Entry 9F5X (electron microscopy, 2.82 A resolution); this record covers chains 1M and 1Q of the 95 polymer chains in the assembly.

[Chain 1M]
Protein: MPP-Beta
From: Chlamydomonas reinhardtii
UniProtKB: A8J5P7 (A8J5P7_CHLRE); numbering as in UniProt (aligned over 1-495)
Chain sequence (495 residues; each row starts with the number of its first residue):
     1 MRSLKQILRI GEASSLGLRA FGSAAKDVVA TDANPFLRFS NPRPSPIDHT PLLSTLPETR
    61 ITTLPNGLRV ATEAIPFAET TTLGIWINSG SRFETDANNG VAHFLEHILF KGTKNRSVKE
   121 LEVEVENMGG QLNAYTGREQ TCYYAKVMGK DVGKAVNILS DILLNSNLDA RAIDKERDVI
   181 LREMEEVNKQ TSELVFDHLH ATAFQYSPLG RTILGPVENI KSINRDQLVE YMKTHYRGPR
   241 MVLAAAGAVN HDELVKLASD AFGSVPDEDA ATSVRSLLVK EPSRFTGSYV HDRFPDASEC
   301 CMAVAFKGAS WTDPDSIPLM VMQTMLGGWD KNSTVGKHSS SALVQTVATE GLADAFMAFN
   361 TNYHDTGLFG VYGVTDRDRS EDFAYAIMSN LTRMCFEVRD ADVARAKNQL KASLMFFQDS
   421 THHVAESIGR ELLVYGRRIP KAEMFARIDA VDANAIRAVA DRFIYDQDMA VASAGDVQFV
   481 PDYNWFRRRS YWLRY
Unresolved in the structure: 1-31

[Chain 1Q]
Protein: Alpha-MPP
From: Chlamydomonas reinhardtii
UniProtKB: A8IKI9 (A8IKI9_CHLRE); residue numbers follow UniProt; this construct covers 1-485
Chain sequence (485 residues; row label = number of the first residue in the row):
     1 MLGSSTSQLA PAMVRSIASS AAASTAAPVL AAKSGGLLAS VFGMGGGRVE VPLSEKLPAV
    61 TEPPRTSTPA TKPIVQTSSL RSGVKVASIN TVSPISSLVL FVEGGAAAET PATAGASKVL
   121 EVAAFKATAN RSTFRLTREL EKIGATSFAR AGRDHVAFGV DATRLNQLEA LEILADAVVN
   181 ARYTYWEVRD SLDAVKEQLA AQLRNPLTAV NEVLHRTAFE GGLGHSLVVD PSVVDGFTNE
   241 TLKEYVHSIM APSRVVLAAS GVDHAELTAL ATPLLNLHGN AHPAPQSRYV GGAMNIIAPT
   301 SSLTYVGLAF EAKGGAGDIK SSAAASVVKA LLDEARPTMP YQRKEHEVFT SVNPFAFAYK
   361 GTGLVGVVAS GAPGKAGKVV DALTAKVQSL AKGVTDVQLA TAKNMALGEL RASVATAPGL
   421 AAAVGSSVLA TGKFSANEVA AALSGLTAAD VTSYVNAMIK TAPTFVTYGN LSSLPRVDSI
   481 AKRFA
Unresolved in the structure: 1-44

[Interface between chain 1M and chain 1Q]
Pairs across the interface (128):
  Ala33(1M) - Asn130(1Q)
  Pro35(1M) - Glu172(1Q)
  Pro35(1M) - Pro273(1Q)
  Pro35(1M) - Leu274(1Q)
  Phe36(1M) - Asn130(1Q)
  Phe36(1M) - Arg131(1Q)  hydrogen bond (backbone-side chain)
  Phe36(1M) - Glu172(1Q)
  Phe36(1M) - Ala175(1Q)
  Phe36(1M) - Asp176(1Q)
  Phe36(1M) - Asn180(1Q)
  Phe36(1M) - Leu274(1Q)
  Leu37(1M) - Arg131(1Q)
  Leu37(1M) - Arg135(1Q)
  Leu37(1M) - Glu172(1Q)  hydrogen bond (backbone-side chain)
  Arg38(1M) - Glu172(1Q)  hydrogen bond (backbone-side chain)
  Phe39(1M) - Glu169(1Q)
  Phe39(1M) - Glu172(1Q)
  Phe39(1M) - Leu270(1Q)  hydrophobic
  Ser40(1M) - Arg131(1Q)
  Ser40(1M) - Arg135(1Q)  hydrogen bond (backbone-side chain)
  Ser40(1M) - Glu139(1Q)  hydrogen bond
  Asn41(1M) - Glu139(1Q)
  Asn41(1M) - Lys142(1Q)  hydrogen bond
  Pro42(1M) - Arg135(1Q)
  Pro42(1M) - Glu139(1Q)
  Arg43(1M) - Lys142(1Q)  hydrogen bond (backbone-side chain)
  Asp48(1M) - Leu165(1Q)
  His49(1M) - Leu165(1Q)
  Thr50(1M) - Pro63(1Q)
  Leu52(1M) - Pro94(1Q)  hydrophobic
  Leu52(1M) - Arg164(1Q)
  Leu52(1M) - Leu165(1Q)  hydrophobic
  Leu53(1M) - Pro63(1Q)  hydrophobic
  Leu53(1M) - Arg65(1Q)  hydrogen bond (backbone-side chain)
  Ser54(1M) - Pro63(1Q)
  Ser54(1M) - Pro64(1Q)  hydrogen bond (side chain-backbone)
  Ser54(1M) - Arg65(1Q)
  Ser54(1M) - Thr66(1Q)  hydrogen bond (backbone-backbone)
  Thr55(1M) - Thr66(1Q)
  Leu56(1M) - Arg65(1Q)  hydrogen bond (backbone-side chain)
  Glu58(1M) - Arg65(1Q)  salt bridge
  Pro76(1M) - Val92(1Q)
  Phe77(1M) - Pro69(1Q)
  Phe77(1M) - Thr71(1Q)
  Phe77(1M) - Lys72(1Q)
  Phe77(1M) - Pro73(1Q)
  Glu79(1M) - Arg411(1Q)  salt bridge
  His103(1M) - Tyr341(1Q)
  Glu106(1M) - Tyr341(1Q)
  His107(1M) - Tyr341(1Q)
  Phe110(1M) - Met339(1Q)
  Phe110(1M) - Pro340(1Q)  hydrophobic
  Lys111(1M) - Tyr341(1Q)  hydrogen bond (side chain-backbone)
  Lys111(1M) - Arg343(1Q)
  Leu121(1M) - Met339(1Q)
  Glu122(1M) - Arg336(1Q)
  Glu122(1M) - Thr338(1Q)  hydrogen bond
  Glu122(1M) - Met339(1Q)
  Glu122(1M) - Gln342(1Q)
  Val125(1M) - Thr338(1Q)
  Val125(1M) - Met339(1Q)  hydrophobic
  Glu126(1M) - Arg336(1Q)  salt bridge
  Glu126(1M) - Thr338(1Q)
  Glu126(1M) - Thr401(1Q)
  Glu126(1M) - Met405(1Q)
  Asn127(1M) - Thr401(1Q)  hydrogen bond
  Asn127(1M) - Asn404(1Q)  hydrogen bond (backbone-side chain)
  Gly129(1M) - Arg336(1Q)
  Gln131(1M) - Thr338(1Q)
  Leu132(1M) - Thr338(1Q)  hydrogen bond (backbone-backbone)
  Leu132(1M) - Met339(1Q)
  Leu132(1M) - Pro340(1Q)
  Asn133(1M) - Pro340(1Q)
  Ala134(1M) - Pro340(1Q)
  Met148(1M) - Gly408(1Q)
  Met148(1M) - Arg411(1Q)
  Lys150(1M) - Asn404(1Q)  hydrogen bond
  Lys175(1M) - Glu345(1Q)  salt bridge
  Glu176(1M) - Arg343(1Q)  salt bridge
  Val179(1M) - Arg343(1Q)
  Trp311(1M) - Val51(1Q)
  Thr312(1M) - Glu50(1Q)
  Thr312(1M) - Val51(1Q)
  Thr312(1M) - Pro52(1Q)
  Pro314(1M) - Gly47(1Q)
  Pro314(1M) - Arg48(1Q)
  Pro314(1M) - Val49(1Q)
  Asn332(1M) - Gln198(1Q)  hydrogen bond (backbone-side chain)
  Thr334(1M) - Lys126(1Q)  hydrogen bond
  Val335(1M) - Thr137(1Q)
  His338(1M) - Thr133(1Q)
  His338(1M) - Phe134(1Q)
  His338(1M) - Thr137(1Q)
  His338(1M) - Arg138(1Q)
  Ser339(1M) - Arg138(1Q)  hydrogen bond (backbone-side chain)
  Ser339(1M) - Glu141(1Q)
  Ser340(1M) - Arg138(1Q)
  Ser340(1M) - Glu141(1Q)  hydrogen bond
  Gln345(1M) - Arg138(1Q)
  Arg399(1M) - Arg138(1Q)
  Arg405(1M) - Glu141(1Q)
  Asn408(1M) - Lys142(1Q)
  Gln409(1M) - Glu141(1Q)  hydrogen bond (side chain-backbone)
  Ala412(1M) - Ile143(1Q)
  Met415(1M) - Pro94(1Q)  hydrophobic
  Met415(1M) - Ile95(1Q)
  Phe416(1M) - Ile95(1Q)  hydrophobic
  Phe416(1M) - Gly144(1Q)
  Phe416(1M) - Asp161(1Q)
  Asp419(1M) - Ser93(1Q)  hydrogen bond
  Asp419(1M) - Thr416(1Q)
  Asp419(1M) - Ala417(1Q)  hydrogen bond (side chain-backbone)
  Asp419(1M) - Pro418(1Q)
  Tyr435(1M) - Val51(1Q)  hydrophobic
  Tyr435(1M) - Pro52(1Q)
  Arg437(1M) - Val51(1Q)  hydrogen bond (side chain-backbone)
  Arg437(1M) - Pro52(1Q)  hydrogen bond (side chain-backbone)
  Arg437(1M) - Leu53(1Q)  hydrogen bond (side chain-backbone)
  Arg437(1M) - Ser54(1Q)
  Ala442(1M) - Val60(1Q)
  Glu443(1M) - Leu53(1Q)
  Glu443(1M) - Glu55(1Q)  hydrogen bond (side chain-backbone)
  Ala446(1M) - Glu55(1Q)
  Arg447(1M) - Val49(1Q)  hydrogen bond (side chain-backbone)
  Arg447(1M) - Glu50(1Q)  hydrogen bond (side chain-backbone)
  Arg447(1M) - Val51(1Q)
  Arg447(1M) - Leu53(1Q)  hydrogen bond (side chain-backbone)
  Arg447(1M) - Glu55(1Q)
Also at the interface, not in a pair above, chain 1M (75 interface residues in all): Pro44, Ile47, Pro51, Pro57, Ile75, Thr80, Gly130, Gln418, Ile439
Also at the interface, not in a pair above, chain 1Q (77 interface residues in all): Thr68, Val122, Thr146, Ala162, Thr163, Asn166, Leu168, Ile173, Ala194, Pro337, Val397, Ala400, Leu407, Ala415

[Overview]
75 residues of chain 1M and 77 residues of chain 1Q are in contact; the contacts include 31 hydrogen bonds and
5 salt bridges. Polar pairs include Glu58(1M)-Arg65(1Q), Glu79(1M)-Arg411(1Q) and Glu126(1M)-Arg336(1Q).
Here chain 1M is MPP-Beta and chain 1Q is Alpha-MPP, both from Chlamydomonas reinhardtii. Entry 9F5X
(Structure of the Chlamydomonas reinhardtii respiratory supercomplex I1 III2 IV2) was determined by electron
microscopy, deposited together with 9F5Y, 9F5Z, 9F60, 9F61 and 9F62.
